PDB entry 9I62 | electron microscopy, 2.64 A resolution | chains H and L of the 12 polymer chains in the assembly

# Chain H
Protein: DNA repair protein RAD51 homolog 1
From: Homo sapiens
UniProtKB: Q06609 (RAD51_HUMAN); residue numbers follow UniProt; this construct covers 1-339
Chain sequence (339 residues; each row starts with the number of its first residue):
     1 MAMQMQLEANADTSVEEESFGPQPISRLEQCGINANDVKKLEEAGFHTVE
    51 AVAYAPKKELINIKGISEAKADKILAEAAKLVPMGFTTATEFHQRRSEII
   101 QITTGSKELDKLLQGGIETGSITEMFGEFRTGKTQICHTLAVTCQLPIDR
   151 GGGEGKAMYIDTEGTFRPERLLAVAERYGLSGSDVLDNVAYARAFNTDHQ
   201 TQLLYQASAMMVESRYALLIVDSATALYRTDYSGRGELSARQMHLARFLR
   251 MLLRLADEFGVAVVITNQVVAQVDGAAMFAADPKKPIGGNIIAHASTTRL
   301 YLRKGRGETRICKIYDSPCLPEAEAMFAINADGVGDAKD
Disordered / not traced: 1-20
Ion coordination: Ca2+ site 1: Thr134, Glu163 (together with ATP); Ca2+ site 2: Ala293, Ser296, Asp316 (together with ATP)
Ligand contacts:
  - ATP (adenosine-5'-triphosphate), molecule 1: Glu128, Phe129, Arg130, Thr131, Gly132, Lys133, Thr134, Gln135, Glu163, Arg170, Arg310, Ile329, Asn330, Ala331
  - ATP, molecule 2: Ala293, His294, Ser296, Tyr315, Asp316, Ser317, Pro318, Cys319, Leu320, Pro321, Glu322
Reported in the primary citation:
  - binding site for the 50-nt DNA strand: Phe279
  - binding site for the 50-nt DNA strand (chain L): Gly65, Lys70, Phe279, Lys284, Arg303 to Lys313
  - mutagenesis - K39A/K40A, K70A/K73A, F279A, R303A, K304A, R306A, K313A: decreased catalytic activity
  - mutagenesis - R303A, K304A, R306A, K313A: decreased binding to ssDNA
  - mutagenesis - F279A: unchanged binding to ssDNA
  - mutagenesis - K304A: unchanged binding to dsDNA
  - conformationally variable residues (order/disorder transition): Gln272 to Pro283

# Chain L
Molecule: 50-nt DNA strand
Sequence (50 nucleotides; each row starts with the number of its first residue; numbers below 1 keep their minus sign (DT-4 is residue -4)):
    -4 TGGAGGTGCATCGAGCTCGCGACAAACCTTCTATGTTGAGCGTCAGTCGG
Disordered / not traced: -4 to 0, 42-45

# How chain H and chain L interact
Pairs across the interface (14; chain H residue first):
  Phe279(H) with DC15(L), base contact; DG16(L), base contact
  Ala280(H) with DG16(L), sugar contact
  Ala281(H) with DG16(L), hydrogen bond to the sugar; DA17(L), sugar contact
  Lys304(H) with DC18(L), base contact; DA19(L), salt bridge to the phosphate
  Gly305(H) with DC18(L), sugar contact; DA19(L), phosphate contact
  Arg306(H) with DC18(L), hydrogen bond to the base; DA19(L), hydrogen bond to the base; DA20(L), phosphate contact
  Gly307(H) with DA20(L), phosphate contact
  Ile311(H) with DC18(L), base contact

# Overview
8 residues of chain H face 6 of chain L across their interface, with 3 hydrogen bonds and 1 salt bridge. Polar
pairs include Arg306(H)-DC18(L), Arg306(H)-DA19(L) and Ala281(H)-DG16(L). The paper reports a binding site for
the 50-nt DNA strand (chain L) at Gly65(H), Lys70(H) and Phe279(H) among others; K39A/K40A, K70A/K73A and
F279A of chain H, among others, reduce catalytic activity; 7 substitutions were tested in all.
Chain H is DNA repair protein RAD51 homolog 1 (Homo sapiens) and chain L is a 50-nt DNA strand; the structure,
CryoEM structure of a RAD51 D-loop, was determined by electron microscopy.
